Entry 4O5C (X-ray diffraction, 2.36 A resolution); this record covers chains A and T of the 4 polymer chains in the assembly.

== Chain A ==
Protein: DNA polymerase beta
From: Homo sapiens
Notes: EC 2.7.7.7, 4.2.99.-; fragment: DNA polymerase beta
UniProt: P06746 (DPOLB_HUMAN); residues 7-335 here = UniProt positions 7-335
Sequence (329 residues; numbered 7 to 335; the number before each row is that of its first residue):
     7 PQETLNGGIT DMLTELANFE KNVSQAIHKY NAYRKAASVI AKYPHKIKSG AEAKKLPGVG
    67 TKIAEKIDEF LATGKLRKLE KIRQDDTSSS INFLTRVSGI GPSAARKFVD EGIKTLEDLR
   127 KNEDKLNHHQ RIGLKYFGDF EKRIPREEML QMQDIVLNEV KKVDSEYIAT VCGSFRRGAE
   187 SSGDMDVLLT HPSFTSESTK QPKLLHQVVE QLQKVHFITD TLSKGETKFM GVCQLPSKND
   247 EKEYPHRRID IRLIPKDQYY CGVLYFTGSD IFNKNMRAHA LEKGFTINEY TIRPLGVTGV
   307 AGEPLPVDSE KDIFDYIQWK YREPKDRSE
Unresolved in the structure: 205-206
Ion coordination: Na+ site 1: Lys60, Val65 (shared with 1 residue of chain D); Na+ site 2: Thr101, Val103, Ile106 (shared with 1 residue of chain P)
UniProt features mapped onto this chain:
  - region: Arg183 to Asp192 (DNA-binding)
  - active site: Lys72 (Nucleophile)
  - binding site (K(+)): Lys60, Leu62, Val65, Thr101, Val103, Ile106
  - binding site (Na(+)): Lys60, Leu62, Val65, Thr101, Val103, Ile106
  - binding site (dATP): Arg149, Ser180, Arg183, Gly189, Asp190
  - binding site (dCTP): Arg149, Ser180, Arg183, Gly189, Asp190
  - binding site (dGTP): Arg149, Ser180, Arg183, Gly189, Asp190, Asp192
  - binding site (dTTP): Arg149, Ser180, Arg183, Gly189, Asp190
  - binding site (Mg(2+)): Asp190, Asp192, Asp256
  - modified residue: Lys72 (N6-acetyllysine), Arg83 (Omega-N-methylarginine), Arg152 (Omega-N-methylarginine)
  - cross-link (Glycyl lysine isopeptide (Lys-Gly)): Lys41 (interchain with G-Cter in ubiquitin), Lys61 (interchain with G-Cter in ubiquitin), Lys81 (interchain with G-Cter in ubiquitin)
From the paper describing this entry:
  - binding site for the 16-nt DNA strand (chain T): Tyr271
  - catalytic residues: Asp256 (citing earlier work)

== Chain T ==
Molecule: 16-nt DNA strand
Notes: fragment: template DNA
Sequence (16 nucleotides; row label = number of the first residue in the row):
     1 CCGACXTCGC ATCAGC
Modified residues: FMG (2-amino-9-(2-deoxy-2-fluoro-5-O-phosphono-beta-D-arabinofuranosyl)-7-methyl-6-oxo-6,9-dihydro-1H-purin-7-ium) at position 6

== Interface between chain A and chain T ==
Residue-residue contacts - 16 pairs, chain A then chain T:
  His34(A) - DC5(T)  stacking on the base
  Asn133(A) - DT12(T)  phosphate contact
  His134(A) - DT12(T)  phosphate contact
  Ser229(A) - DC10(T)  phosphate contact
  Ser229(A) - DA11(T)  phosphate contact
  Lys230(A) - DC10(T)  hydrogen bond to the phosphate
  Lys230(A) - DA11(T)  hydrogen bond to the phosphate
  Gly231(A) - DC10(T)  phosphate contact
  Glu232(A) - DC10(T)  hydrogen bond to the phosphate
  Thr233(A) - DG9(T)  hydrogen bond to the phosphate
  Thr233(A) - DC10(T)  hydrogen bond to the phosphate
  Lys234(A) - DG9(T)  base contact
  Lys234(A) - DC10(T)  hydrogen bond to the phosphate
  Tyr271(A) - FMG_6(T)  base contact
  Glu295(A) - FMG_6(T)  base contact
  Tyr296(A) - DC8(T)  sugar contact
Interface residues without a listed pair, chain A (13 interface residues in all): Leu228

== Overview ==
13 residues of chain A and 7 residues of chain T are in contact, with 6 hydrogen bonds and 1 aromatic stacking
contact. Polar contacts include Lys230(A)-DC10(T), Lys230(A)-DA11(T) and Glu232(A)-DC10(T). From the paper:
the catalytic residue Asp256(A); a binding site for the 16-nt DNA strand (chain T) at Tyr271(A).
Chain A is DNA polymerase beta (Homo sapiens) and chain T is a 16-nt DNA strand; the structure, Structure of
human DNA polymerase complexed with N7-MG as the template base in a 1-nucleotide gapped ..., was determined by
X-ray diffraction together with 4O5E, 4O5K and 4P2H from the same study.
